4QW4 - chains B and C of the 28 polymer chains in the assembly; structure by X-ray diffraction, 2.80 A resolution.

[Chain B]
Protein: Proteasome subunit alpha type-3
From: Saccharomyces cerevisiae
Notes: EC 3.4.25.1
UniProtKB: P23638 (PSA3_YEAST); residues 0-257 here correspond to UniProt positions 1-258 (UniProt number = residue number + 1)
Amino-acid sequence (258 residues; numbered 0 to 257; the number before each row is that of its first residue; numbering starts at 0):
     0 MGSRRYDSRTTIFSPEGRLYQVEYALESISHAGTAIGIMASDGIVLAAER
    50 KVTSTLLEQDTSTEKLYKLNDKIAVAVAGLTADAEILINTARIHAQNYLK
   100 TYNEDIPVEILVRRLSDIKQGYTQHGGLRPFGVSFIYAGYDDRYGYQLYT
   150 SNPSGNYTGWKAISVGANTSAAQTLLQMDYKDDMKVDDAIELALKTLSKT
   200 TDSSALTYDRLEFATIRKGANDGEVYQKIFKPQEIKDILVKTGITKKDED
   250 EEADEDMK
Unresolved in the structure: 0, 245-257
Swiss-Prot annotation at these positions:
  - cross-link (Glycyl lysine isopeptide (Lys-Gly)): Lys99 (interchain with G-Cter in ubiquitin), Lys198 (interchain with G-Cter in ubiquitin), Lys230 (interchain with G-Cter in ubiquitin)

[Chain C]
Protein: Proteasome subunit alpha type-4
From: Saccharomyces cerevisiae
Notes: EC 3.4.25.1
UniProtKB: P40303 (PSA4_YEAST); residues -1 to 252 here correspond to UniProt positions 1-254 (UniProt number = residue number + 2)
Amino-acid sequence (254 residues; row label = number of the first residue in the row; numbers below 1 keep their minus sign (Met-1 is residue -1)):
    -1 MSGYDRALSIFSPDGHIFQVEYALEAVKRGTCAVGVKGKNCVVLGCERRS
    49 TLKLQDTRITPSKVSKIDSHVVLSFSGLNADSRILIEKARVEAQSHRLTL
    99 EDPVTVEYLTRYVAGVQQRYTQSGGVRPFGVSTLIAGFDPRDDEPKLYQT
   149 EPSGIYSSWSAQTIGRNSKTVREFLEKNYDRKEPPATVEECVKLTVRSLL
   199 EVVQTGAKNIEITVVKPDSDIVALSSEEINQYVTQIEQEKQEQQEQDKKK
   249 KSNH
Unresolved in the structure: -1 to 0, 241-252
Swiss-Prot annotation at these positions:
  - modified residue: Thr58 (Phosphothreonine)

[How chain B and chain C interact]
Residue-residue contacts - 77 pairs, chain B then chain C:
  Arg3(B) with Arg4(C)
  Asp6(B) with Tyr2(C), hydrogen bond; Arg4(C), salt bridge
  Arg8(B) with Tyr2(C); Arg4(C)
  Thr10(B) with Leu6(C); Arg125(C)
  Ile11(B) with Leu6(C), hydrophobic; Gln17(C)
  Phe12(B) with Gln17(C), hydrogen bond (backbone-side chain); Tyr20(C), hydrophobic; Ala21(C), hydrophobic; Leu76(C), hydrophobic; Arg125(C); Pro126(C); Gly128(C)
  Ser13(B) with Tyr20(C)
  Pro14(B) with Tyr20(C), hydrophobic; Glu23(C)
  Glu15(B) with Glu23(C); Arg27(C), hydrogen bond (backbone-side chain)
  Gly16(B) with Tyr20(C); Glu23(C); Ala24(C); Arg27(C), hydrogen bond (backbone-side chain)
  Arg17(B) with Arg27(C)
  Leu18(B) with Arg125(C)
  Met38(B) with Asp54(C); Arg56(C)
  Arg112(B) with Arg81(C)
  Ser115(B) with Arg81(C), hydrogen bond (backbone-side chain)
  Asp116(B) with Arg81(C), salt bridge; Ile82(C)
  Gln119(B) with Ala78(C); Asp79(C); Ile82(C)
  Thr122(B) with Arg125(C), hydrogen bond (backbone-side chain)
  Gln123(B) with Tyr118(C); Gly123(C); Val124(C); Arg125(C), hydrogen bond (backbone-backbone); Phe127(C)
  His124(B) with Gly123(C); Val124(C)
  Gly125(B) with Tyr2(C); Gly123(C)
  Gly126(B) with Tyr2(C)
  Tyr143(B) with Arg56(C), hydrogen bond (backbone-side chain); Ile57(C), hydrophobic
  Tyr145(B) with Arg56(C), hydrogen bond (backbone-side chain)
  Gln146(B) with Ile57(C)
  Leu147(B) with Ile57(C)
  Tyr148(B) with Ile57(C)
  Ser153(B) with Ala78(C)
  Gly154(B) with Ala78(C); Arg81(C), hydrogen bond (backbone-side chain)
  Asn155(B) with Asn77(C); Ala78(C)
  Tyr156(B) with Pro59(C), hydrophobic; Arg81(C)
  Gly158(B) with Gln53(C); Asp54(C), hydrogen bond (backbone-backbone); Ile57(C); Thr58(C), hydrogen bond (backbone-side chain)
  Trp159(B) with Leu50(C), hydrophobic; Lys51(C); Leu52(C); Gln53(C); Asp54(C)
  Lys160(B) with Leu52(C), hydrogen bond (backbone-backbone); Gln53(C); Asp54(C)
  Ala161(B) with Leu52(C)
  Gln172(B) with Lys51(C)
  Leu175(B) with Leu52(C)
  Gln176(B) with Lys51(C); Leu52(C)
Other interface residues (no listed pair), chain B (41 interface residues in all): Glu108, Thr157, Tyr179

[Overview]
The interface between chain B and chain C involves 41 residues on one side and 31 on the other, with 13
hydrogen bonds and 2 salt bridges. Polar contacts include Asp6(B)-Arg4(C), Asp116(B)-Arg81(C) and
Asp6(B)-Tyr2(C).
Here chain B is Proteasome subunit alpha type-3 and chain C is Proteasome subunit alpha type-4, both from
Saccharomyces cerevisiae. Entry 4QW4 (yCP in complex with carfilzomib) was determined by X-ray diffraction,
deposited together with 4QUX, 4QUY, 4QV0, 4QV1, 4QV3, 4QV4 and 42 further entries.
